Entry 6PPD (electron microscopy, 3.70 A resolution); this record covers chains 5 and 6 of the 16 polymer chains in the assembly.

== Chain 5 ==
Protein: Triplex capsid protein 1
From: Human herpesvirus 8
Reference sequence: Q76RF6 (Q76RF6_HHV8); numbering as in UniProt (aligned over 1-331)
Sequence (331 residues; numbered 1 to 331; the number before each row is that of its first residue):
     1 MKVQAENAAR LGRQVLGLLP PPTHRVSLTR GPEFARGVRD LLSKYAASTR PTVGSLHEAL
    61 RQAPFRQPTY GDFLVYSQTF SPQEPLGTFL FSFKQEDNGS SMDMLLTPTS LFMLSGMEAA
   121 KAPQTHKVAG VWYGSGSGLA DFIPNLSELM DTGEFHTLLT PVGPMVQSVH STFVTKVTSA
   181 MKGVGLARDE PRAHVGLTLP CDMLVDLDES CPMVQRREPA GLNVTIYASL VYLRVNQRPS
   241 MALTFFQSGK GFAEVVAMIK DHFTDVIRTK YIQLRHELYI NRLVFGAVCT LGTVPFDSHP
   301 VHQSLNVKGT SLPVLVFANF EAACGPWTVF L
Unresolved in the structure: 1-5, 189-191, 212-216, 307-310
What the authors report for this chain:
  - mutagenesis - L278R/I280R/L283E, I280R: decreased growth

== Chain 6 ==
Protein: Triplex capsid protein 2
From: Human herpesvirus 8
Reference sequence: C7E5A9 (C7E5A9_HHV8); residues 1-305 here = UniProt positions 1-305
Sequence (305 residues; row label = number of the first residue in the row):
     1 MALDKSIVVN LTSRLFADEL AALQSKIGSV LPLGDCHRLQ NIQALGLGCV CSRETSPDYI
    61 QIMQYLSKCT LAVLEEVRPD SLRLTRMDPS DNLQIKNVYA PFFQWDSNTQ LAVLPPLFSR
   121 KDSTIVLESN GFDIVFPMVV PQQLGHAILQ QLLVYHIYSK ISAGAPGDVN MAELDLYTTN
   181 VSFMGRTYRL DVDNTDPRTA LRVLDDLSMY LCILSALVPR GCLRLLTALV RHDRHPLTEV
   241 FEGVVPDEVT RIDLDQLSVP DDITRMRVMF SYLQSLSSIF NLGPRLHVYA YSAETLAASC
   301 WYSPR
Unresolved in the structure: 1, 164-173
What the authors report for this chain:
  - mutagenesis - A216R/L217R: abolished growth
  - mutagenesis - A216R, L217R, V244R: decreased growth

== How chain 5 and chain 6 interact ==
Pairs across the interface (39; chain 5 residue first):
  R217(5) - D35(6)  salt bridge
  E218(5) - K68(6)  salt bridge
  P219(5) - G34(6)
  P219(5) - Y65(6)  hydrophobic
  P219(5) - K68(6)
  P219(5) - C69(6)  hydrophobic
  A220(5) - G34(6)
  A220(5) - D35(6)  hydrogen bond (backbone-side chain)
  A220(5) - C36(6)
  L222(5) - C36(6)  hydrophobic
  L222(5) - R86(6)
  T225(5) - R305(6)
  Y227(5) - R305(6)  hydrogen bond
  G249(5) - R305(6)
  K250(5) - K68(6)
  G251(5) - R305(6)
  F252(5) - S278(6)
  F252(5) - N281(6)
  F252(5) - R305(6)
  A253(5) - S278(6)
  A253(5) - N281(6)
  E254(5) - Q64(6)
  E254(5) - K68(6)  salt bridge
  V256(5) - S278(6)
  A257(5) - R202(6)
  K260(5) - Y210(6)  hydrogen bond
  D261(5) - R202(6)  salt bridge
  I280(5) - R265(6)
  I280(5) - V268(6)
  L283(5) - I213(6)  hydrophobic
  L283(5) - L217(6)  hydrophobic
  L283(5) - Y272(6)  hydrogen bond (backbone-side chain)
  V284(5) - Y272(6)
  V329(5) - S271(6)
  V329(5) - S275(6)
  L331(5) - M209(6)
  L331(5) - Y210(6)
  L331(5) - I213(6)  hydrophobic
  L331(5) - Y272(6)
Interface residues without a listed pair, chain 5 (29 interface residues in all): E154, G221, S248, N281, F285, W327, F330
Interface residues without a listed pair, chain 6 (28 interface residues in all): S67, P89, D206, T264, R267, Q274, S277

== Summary ==
The interface between chain 5 and chain 6 involves 29 residues on one side and 28 on the other, with 4
hydrogen bonds and 4 salt bridges. Polar contacts include R217(5)-D35(6), E218(5)-K68(6) and E254(5)-K68(6).
From the paper: A216R, L217R and V244R of chain 6 reduce growth; L278R/I280R/L283E and I280R of chain 5 reduce
growth.
Here chain 5 is Triplex capsid protein 1 and chain 6 is Triplex capsid protein 2, both from Human herpesvirus
8. Entry 6PPD (Kaposi's sarcoma-associated herpesvirus (KSHV), C1 penton vertex register, CATC-absent
structure) was determined by electron microscopy together with 6PPB, 6PPH and 6PPI from the same study.
